PDB entry 7PQD | electron microscopy, 2.90 A resolution | chains AN and UU of the 70 polymer chains in the assembly

== Chain AN ==
Protein: LH1-alpha
From: Cereibacter sphaeroides 2.4.1
Amino-acid sequence (58 residues; each row starts with the number of its first residue):
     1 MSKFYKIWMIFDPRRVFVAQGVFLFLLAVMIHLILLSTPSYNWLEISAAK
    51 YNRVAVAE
Disordered / not traced: 1-3, 55-58
Modified positions: Met1 (N-formylmethionine; FME)
Small-molecule neighbours:
  - bacteriochlorophyll a (BCL), molecule 1: Gly21, Leu24, Phe25, Ala28, His32, Tyr41, Trp43
  - bacteriochlorophyll a (BCL), molecule 2: Leu24, Leu27, Ala28, Ile31, His32, Leu35, Tyr41
  - 3,4-dihydrospheroidene (SP2): Phe25, Ala28, Val29, His32, Leu33, Leu36, Trp43
From the paper describing this entry:
  - binding site for bacteriochlorophyll a: His32, Trp43

== Chain UU ==
Protein: PufY
From: Cereibacter sphaeroides 2.4.1
Amino-acid sequence (49 residues; row label = number of the first residue in the row):
     3 EVSEFAFRLMMAAVIFVGVGIMFAFAGGHWFVGLVVGGLVAAFFAATPN
Small-molecule neighbours: ubiquinone-10 (U10): Phe18, Phe33, Leu36, Gly40

== Interface between chain AN and chain UU ==
Residue-residue contacts (14):
  Arg15(AN) - Val4(UU)  hydrogen bond (side chain-backbone)
  Arg15(AN) - Ser5(UU)
  Arg15(AN) - Glu6(UU)  salt bridge
  Arg15(AN) - Phe9(UU)
  Val18(AN) - Phe9(UU)  hydrophobic
  Val18(AN) - Met13(UU)  hydrophobic
  Ala19(AN) - Met13(UU)  hydrophobic
  Val22(AN) - Ile17(UU)  hydrophobic
  Phe25(AN) - Met24(UU)  hydrophobic
  Leu26(AN) - Gly20(UU)
  Leu26(AN) - Met24(UU)  hydrophobic
  Val29(AN) - Met24(UU)  hydrophobic
  Leu33(AN) - Phe27(UU)  hydrophobic
  Leu36(AN) - Phe27(UU)  hydrophobic
Other interface residues (no listed pair), chain AN (10 interface residues in all): Arg14
Other interface residues (no listed pair), chain UU (14 interface residues in all): Val16, Val21, Ile23, Phe46, Asn51

== Summary ==
Chain AN and chain UU form an interface of 10 and 14 residues respectively; the contacts include 1 hydrogen
bond and 1 salt bridge. Among the polar pairs are Arg15(AN)-Glu6(UU) and Arg15(AN)-Val4(UU). Chain AN binds
3,4-dihydrospheroidene and bacteriochlorophyll a. Bound to chain UU: ubiquinone-10. From the paper: a binding
site for bacteriochlorophyll a at His32(AN) and Trp43(AN).
Chain AN is LH1-alpha and chain UU is PufY, both from Cereibacter sphaeroides 2.4.1; the structure, Cryo-EM
structure of the dimeric Rhodobacter sphaeroides RC-LH1 core complex at 2.9 A: the structural basis ..., was
determined by electron microscopy.
